7U00 - chain A; structure by X-ray diffraction, 1.66 A resolution.

[Chain A]
Name: Cytochrome P450
From: Rhodopseudomonas palustris
UniProt: Q2IU02 (Q2IU02_RHOP2); residues 0-409 here correspond to UniProt positions 1-410 (UniProt number = residue number + 1)
Sequence (410 residues; numbered 0 to 409; the number before each row is that of its first residue; numbering starts at 0):
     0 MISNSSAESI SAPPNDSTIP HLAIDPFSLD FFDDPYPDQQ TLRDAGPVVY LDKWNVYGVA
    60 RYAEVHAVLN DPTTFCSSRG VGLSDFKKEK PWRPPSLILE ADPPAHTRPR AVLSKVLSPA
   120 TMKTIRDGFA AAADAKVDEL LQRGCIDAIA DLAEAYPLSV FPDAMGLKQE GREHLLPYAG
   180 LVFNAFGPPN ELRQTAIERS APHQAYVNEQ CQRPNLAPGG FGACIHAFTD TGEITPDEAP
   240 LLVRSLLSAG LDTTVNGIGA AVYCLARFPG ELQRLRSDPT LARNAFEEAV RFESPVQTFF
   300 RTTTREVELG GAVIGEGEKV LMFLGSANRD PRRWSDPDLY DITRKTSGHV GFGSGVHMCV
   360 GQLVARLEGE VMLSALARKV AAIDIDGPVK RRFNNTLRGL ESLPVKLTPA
Disordered / not traced: 0-16
Metal / ion sites: heme Fe near Cys358 (its only coordinating residue here)
Small-molecule neighbours:
  - heme (HEM): Leu68, Val80, Ile97, Leu98, His105, Arg109, Leu112, Leu116, Phe160, Ser244, Leu245, Ala248, Gly249, Thr252, Thr253, Gly256, Phe285, Val289, Val295, Phe298, Arg300, Leu323, Gly350, Phe351, Gly352, Val355, His356, Cys358, Val359, Gly360, Val363, Ala364
  - 4-(2-chloroethyl)benzoic acid (L4I): Arg92, Ser95, Ile97, Leu98, Val181, Phe182, Phe185, Arg243, Ser244, Ser247, Ala248, Thr252, Val295, Phe298

[In short]
Chain A binds heme and 4-(2-chloroethyl)benzoic acid.
Chain A is Cytochrome P450 (Rhodopseudomonas palustris); the structure, The crystal structure of WT CYP199A4
bound to 4-(2-chloroethyl)benzoic acid, was determined by X-ray diffraction together with 7TZM, 7TZN, 7TZW,
7TZX and 7TZY from the same study.
